PDB entry 6DJV | electron microscopy, 3.90 A resolution | chains C and N of the 7 polymer chains in the assembly

== Chain C ==
Molecule: Chaperone protein ClpB
From: Mycobacterium tuberculosis
Reference sequence: A0A045JSR5 (A0A045JSR5_MYCTX); residue numbers follow UniProt; this construct covers 1-848
Chain sequence (848 residues; numbered 1 to 848; the number before each row is that of its first residue):
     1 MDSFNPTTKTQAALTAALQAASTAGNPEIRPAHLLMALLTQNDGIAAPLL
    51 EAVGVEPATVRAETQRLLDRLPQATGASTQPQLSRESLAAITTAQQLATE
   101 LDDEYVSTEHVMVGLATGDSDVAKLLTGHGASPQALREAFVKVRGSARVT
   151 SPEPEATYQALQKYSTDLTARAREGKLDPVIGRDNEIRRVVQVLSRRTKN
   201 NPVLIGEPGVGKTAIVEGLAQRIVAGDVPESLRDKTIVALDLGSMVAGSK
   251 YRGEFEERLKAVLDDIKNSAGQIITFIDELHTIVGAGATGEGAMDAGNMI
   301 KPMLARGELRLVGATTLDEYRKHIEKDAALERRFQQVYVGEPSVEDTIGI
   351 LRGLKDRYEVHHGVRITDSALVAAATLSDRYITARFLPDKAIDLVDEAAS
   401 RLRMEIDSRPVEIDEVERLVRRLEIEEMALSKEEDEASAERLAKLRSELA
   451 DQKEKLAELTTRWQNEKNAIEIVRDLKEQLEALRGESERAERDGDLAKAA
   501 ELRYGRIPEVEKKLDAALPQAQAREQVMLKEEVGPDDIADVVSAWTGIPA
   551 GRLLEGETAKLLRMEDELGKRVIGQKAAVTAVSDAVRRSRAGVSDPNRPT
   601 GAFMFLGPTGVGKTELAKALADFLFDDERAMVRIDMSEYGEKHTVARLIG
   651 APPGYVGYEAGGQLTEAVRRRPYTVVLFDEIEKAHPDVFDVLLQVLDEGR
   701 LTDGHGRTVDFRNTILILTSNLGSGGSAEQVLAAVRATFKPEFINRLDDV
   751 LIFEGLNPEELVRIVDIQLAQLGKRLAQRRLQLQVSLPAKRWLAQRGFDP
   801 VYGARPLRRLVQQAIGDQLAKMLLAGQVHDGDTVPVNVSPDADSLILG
Disordered / not traced: 1-158, 291-292, 432-441, 470-529, 846-848
Residues lining bound ligands:
  - ATP-gamma-S (AGS; phosphothiophosphoric acid-adenylate ester), molecule 1: Asp178, Pro179, Val180, Ile181, Arg183, Pro208, Gly209, Val210, Gly211, Lys212, Thr213, Ala214, Glu279, Ile350, Leu354, Pro388, Asp389, Ile392
  - ATP-gamma-S (AGS), molecule 2: Arg571, Val572, Ile573, Thr609, Gly610, Val611, Gly612, Lys613, Thr614, Glu615, Glu680, Asn721, Gln768, Ala804, Arg805, Arg808
Reported in the primary citation:
  - binding site for casein polyAlanine model (chain N): Tyr251, Tyr655, Val656
  - self-association interface (contacts with another copy of this molecule); pairs are residue here / residue on that copy: Asp414-Arg188
  - mutagenesis - P410A, V656A, Y658A: abolished catalytic activity

== Chain N ==
Molecule: casein polyAlanine model
From: Bos taurus
Chain sequence (26 residues; numbered 1 to 26; the number before each row is that of its first residue):
     1 AAAAAAAAAAAAAAAAAAAAAAAAAA

== Chain C / chain N interface ==
Residue-residue contacts (12; chain C residue first):
  Lys250(C) with Ala7(N); Ala8(N), hydrogen bond (backbone-backbone)
  Tyr251(C) with Ala5(N)
  Arg252(C) with Ala6(N)
  Ala288(C) with Ala9(N)
  Gly290(C) with Ala9(N)
  Gly654(C) with Ala19(N); Ala20(N), hydrogen bond (backbone-backbone)
  Tyr655(C) with Ala19(N); Ala20(N), hydrophobic
  Val656(C) with Ala19(N), hydrophobic; Ala21(N), hydrophobic

== In short ==
The chain C/chain N interface involves 8 residues from each chain, with 2 hydrogen bonds. Main-chain hydrogen
bonds include Lys250(C)-Ala8(N) and Gly654(C)-Ala20(N). Chain C binds ATP-gamma-S. The paper reports a binding
site for casein polyAlanine model (chain N) at Tyr251(C), Tyr655(C) and Val656(C); P410A, V656A and Y658A of
chain C abolish catalytic activity.
Here chain C is Chaperone protein ClpB (Mycobacterium tuberculosis) and chain N is casein polyAlanine model
(Bos taurus). Entry 6DJV (Mtb ClpB in complex with ATPgammaS and casein, Conformer 2) was determined by
electron microscopy, deposited together with 6DJU and 6ED3.
